5L8B - chains D and E of the 10 polymer chains in the assembly; structure by X-ray diffraction, 2.21 A resolution.

Chain D (and E):
Protein: Uncharacterized protein
From: Rhodospirillum rubrum
Notes: chain E of this document is another copy of the same molecule, construct and numbering; everything in this record applies to it too
Reference sequence: Q2RVS1 (Q2RVS1_RHORT); residues 1-96 here = UniProt positions 1-96
Amino-acid sequence (116 residues; numbered 1 to 116; the number before each row is that of its first residue):
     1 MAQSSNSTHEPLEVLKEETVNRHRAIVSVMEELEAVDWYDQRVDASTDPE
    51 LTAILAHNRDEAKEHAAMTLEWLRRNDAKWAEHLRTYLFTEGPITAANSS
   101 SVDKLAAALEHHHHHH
Unresolved in the structure: 1-6, 96-116 (chain E: 1-6, 98-116)
Construct notes: engineered mutation Ala-62 (Glu in Q2RVS1); expression tag (97-116)
Curated features (UniProtKB/Swiss-Prot):
  - binding site (Ca(2+)): Glu-31, Glu-34
  - binding site (Fe cation): Glu-32, His-65
  - mutagenesis: Glu-31 to Glu-34 (Wild-type oligomerization. Increased ferroxidase activity), Glu-31 (E31A: Altered oligomeric state in solution (decamers, tetramers and dimers), partial liganding of metal at this site. Increased ferroxidase activity, alone and encapsulated), Glu-32 (E32A: Forms decamers in the absence of Fe(2+), no bound metal ions, 40% ferroxidase activity), Glu-34 (E34A: Altered oligomeric state in solution (decamers and dimers), no metal ligand at this site. Increased ferroxidase activity, alone and encapsulated), Trp-38 (W38A/G: Less stable oligomerization, cannot obtain crystals. Increased ferroxidase activity, alone and encapsulated), His-65 (H65A: No longer forms decamers in solution, a minor dimeric form is observed, binds 3 Ca(2+), 55% ferroxidase activity)
Metal / ion sites: Ca2+ site 1: Glu-31, Glu-34 (shared with Glu-31(E), Glu-34(E) of chain E); Ca2+ site 2: Asn-76 (shared with 1 residue of chain I)
Reported in the primary citation:
  - mutagenesis - E32A (40%-55%), H65A (40%-55%): decreased catalytic activity

How chain D and chain E interact:
Contacting residue pairs (53):
  Glu-17(D) / Thr-47(E)  hydrogen bond
  Asn-21(D) / Ser-46(E)
  Asn-21(D) / Thr-47(E)  hydrogen bond
  Asn-21(D) / Asp-48(E)
  Asn-21(D) / Leu-51(E)
  Arg-24(D) / Arg-42(E)
  Arg-24(D) / Ala-45(E)
  Arg-24(D) / Ser-46(E)
  Ala-25(D) / Leu-51(E)  hydrophobic
  Val-27(D) / Arg-42(E)
  Ser-28(D) / Tyr-39(E)
  Ser-28(D) / Arg-42(E)  hydrogen bond
  Ser-28(D) / Leu-55(E)
  Glu-31(D) / Glu-34(E)
  Glu-31(D) / Trp-38(E)
  Glu-32(D) / Tyr-39(E)  hydrogen bond
  Glu-34(D) / Glu-31(E)
  Trp-38(D) / Glu-31(E)
  Tyr-39(D) / Ser-28(E)
  Tyr-39(D) / Glu-32(E)  hydrogen bond
  Arg-42(D) / Val-27(E)
  Arg-42(D) / Ser-28(E)  hydrogen bond
  Ala-45(D) / Arg-24(E)
  Ser-46(D) / Asn-21(E)
  Ser-46(D) / Arg-24(E)
  Thr-47(D) / Glu-17(E)  hydrogen bond
  Thr-47(D) / Asn-21(E)  hydrogen bond
  Asp-48(D) / Asn-21(E)
  Asp-48(D) / Trp-72(E)  hydrogen bond
  Asp-48(D) / Asn-76(E)
  Glu-50(D) / Trp-72(E)
  Leu-51(D) / Asn-21(E)
  Leu-51(D) / Trp-72(E)
  Ile-54(D) / Met-68(E)
  Ile-54(D) / Thr-69(E)
  Ile-54(D) / Trp-72(E)  hydrophobic
  Leu-55(D) / Ser-28(E)
  His-57(D) / Met-68(E)
  Asn-58(D) / His-65(E)
  Asn-58(D) / Thr-69(E)
  Glu-61(D) / Glu-61(E)
  Glu-61(D) / His-65(E)  salt bridge
  His-65(D) / Asn-58(E)
  His-65(D) / Glu-61(E)  salt bridge
  Met-68(D) / Ile-54(E)
  Met-68(D) / His-57(E)
  Thr-69(D) / Ile-54(E)
  Thr-69(D) / Asn-58(E)
  Trp-72(D) / Asp-48(E)
  Trp-72(D) / Glu-50(E)
  Trp-72(D) / Leu-51(E)
  Trp-72(D) / Ile-54(E)  hydrophobic
  Asn-76(D) / Asp-48(E)
Also at the interface, not in a pair above, chain E (28 interface residues in all): Ala-25

In short:
The chain D/chain E interface involves 28 residues from each chain, with 9 hydrogen bonds and 2 salt bridges.
Polar contacts include Glu-61(D)/His-65(E), Glu-17(D)/Thr-47(E) and Asn-21(D)/Thr-47(E). From the paper: E32A
and H65A of chain D reduce catalytic activity.
Chain D and chain E are both Uncharacterized protein (Rhodospirillum rubrum); the structure, Crystal structure
of Rhodospirillum rubrum Rru_A0973 mutant E62A, was determined by X-ray diffraction, deposited together with
5L89, 5L8G and 5DA5.
